Entry 7YEV (electron microscopy, 3.60 A resolution); this record covers chains B and b of the 22 polymer chains in the assembly.

[Chain B (and b)]
Protein: RNA helicase
Source organism: Mammalian orthoreovirus 3
Notes: EC 3.6.4.13; chain b of this document is another copy of the same molecule, construct and numbering; everything in this record applies to it too
UniProtKB: C9E874 (C9E874_9REOV); residues 1-1275 here = UniProt positions 1-1275
Sequence (1275 residues; numbered 1 to 1275; the number before each row is that of its first residue):
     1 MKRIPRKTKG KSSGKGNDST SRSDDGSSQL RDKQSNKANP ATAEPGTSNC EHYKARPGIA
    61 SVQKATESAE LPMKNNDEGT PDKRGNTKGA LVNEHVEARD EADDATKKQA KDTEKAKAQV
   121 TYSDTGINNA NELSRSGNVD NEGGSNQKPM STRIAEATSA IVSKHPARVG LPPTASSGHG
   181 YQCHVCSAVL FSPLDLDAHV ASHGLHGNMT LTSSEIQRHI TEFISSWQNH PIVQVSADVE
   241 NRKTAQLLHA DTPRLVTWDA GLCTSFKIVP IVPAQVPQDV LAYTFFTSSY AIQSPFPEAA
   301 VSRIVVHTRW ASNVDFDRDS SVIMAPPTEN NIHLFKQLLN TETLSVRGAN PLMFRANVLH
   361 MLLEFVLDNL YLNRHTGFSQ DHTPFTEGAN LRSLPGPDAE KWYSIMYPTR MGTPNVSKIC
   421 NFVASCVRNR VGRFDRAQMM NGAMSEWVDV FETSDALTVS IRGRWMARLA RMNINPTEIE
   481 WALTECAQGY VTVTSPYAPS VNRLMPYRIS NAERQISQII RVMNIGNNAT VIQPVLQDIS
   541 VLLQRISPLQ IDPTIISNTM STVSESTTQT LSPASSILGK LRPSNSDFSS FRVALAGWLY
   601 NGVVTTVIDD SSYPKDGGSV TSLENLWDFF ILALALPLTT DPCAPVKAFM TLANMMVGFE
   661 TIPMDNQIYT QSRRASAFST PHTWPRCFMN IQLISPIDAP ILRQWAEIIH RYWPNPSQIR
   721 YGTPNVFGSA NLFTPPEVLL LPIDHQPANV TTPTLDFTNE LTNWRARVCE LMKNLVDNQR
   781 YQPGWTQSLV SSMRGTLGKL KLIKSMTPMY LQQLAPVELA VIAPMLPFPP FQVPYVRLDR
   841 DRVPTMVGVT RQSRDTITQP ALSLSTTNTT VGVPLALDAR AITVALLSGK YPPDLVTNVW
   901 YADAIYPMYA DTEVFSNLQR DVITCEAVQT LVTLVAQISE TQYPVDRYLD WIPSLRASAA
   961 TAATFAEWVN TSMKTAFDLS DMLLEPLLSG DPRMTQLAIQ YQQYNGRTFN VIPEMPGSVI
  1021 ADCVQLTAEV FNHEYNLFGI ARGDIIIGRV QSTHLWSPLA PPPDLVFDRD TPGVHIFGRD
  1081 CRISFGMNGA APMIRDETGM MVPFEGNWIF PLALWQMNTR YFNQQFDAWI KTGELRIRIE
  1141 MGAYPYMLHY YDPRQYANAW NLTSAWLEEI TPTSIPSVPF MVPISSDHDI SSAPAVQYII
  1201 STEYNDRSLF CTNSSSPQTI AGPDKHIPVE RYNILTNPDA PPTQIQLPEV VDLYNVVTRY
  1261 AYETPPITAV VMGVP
Not modelled in the structure: 1-171, 208-237, 1275 (chain b: 1-179, 209-217)
Bound ions: Zn2+: Cys183, Cys186, His199, His203

[Interface between chain B and chain b]
Residue-residue contacts (105; chain B residue first):
  Glu240(B) - Ser561(b)
  Glu240(B) - Thr562(b)
  Glu240(B) - Val563(b)  hydrogen bond (side chain-backbone)
  Lys243(B) - Ser561(b)
  Leu339(B) - Pro893(b)
  Leu339(B) - Asp894(b)
  Glu342(B) - Asp894(b)
  Met353(B) - Asp894(b)
  Asn527(B) - Thr562(b)
  Asn527(B) - Ser792(b)
  Asn527(B) - Gly795(b)
  Asn528(B) - Ser561(b)  hydrogen bond
  Asn528(B) - Thr562(b)
  Val607(B) - Gln787(b)
  Asp610(B) - Thr786(b)
  Ile668(B) - Phe659(b)  hydrophobic
  Ile668(B) - Pro783(b)  hydrophobic
  Tyr669(B) - Gln779(b)  hydrogen bond (side chain-backbone)
  Tyr669(B) - Arg780(b)  hydrogen bond (side chain-backbone)
  Tyr669(B) - Gln782(b)
  Tyr669(B) - Pro783(b)
  Arg673(B) - Pro783(b)
  Ser676(B) - Thr786(b)
  Ala677(B) - Gln779(b)
  Ala677(B) - Trp785(b)
  Ser679(B) - Gln779(b)  hydrogen bond
  Ser679(B) - Gln787(b)
  Ser679(B) - Ser788(b)  hydrogen bond (backbone-side chain)
  Thr680(B) - Asp777(b)
  Thr680(B) - Asn778(b)
  Thr680(B) - Gln779(b)  hydrogen bond
  His682(B) - Asn778(b)
  Thr683(B) - Asn778(b)
  Thr683(B) - Gln779(b)
  Met846(B) - Arg794(b)
  Gln852(B) - Leu755(b)
  Ser853(B) - Leu755(b)
  Arg854(B) - Leu755(b)
  Arg854(B) - Phe757(b)
  Asp855(B) - Asp756(b)
  Thr866(B) - Lys801(b)
  Thr867(B) - Leu802(b)
  Asn868(B) - Leu802(b)
  Thr869(B) - Lys799(b)
  Thr870(B) - Ser791(b)
  Thr870(B) - Arg794(b)  hydrogen bond
  Thr870(B) - Gly795(b)
  Val871(B) - Ser791(b)  hydrogen bond (backbone-side chain)
  Gly872(B) - Ser791(b)  hydrogen bond (backbone-side chain)
  Pro874(B) - Ser788(b)
  Leu955(B) - Leu895(b)
  Leu955(B) - Val896(b)  hydrophobic
  Arg956(B) - Asn749(b)  hydrogen bond
  Arg956(B) - Val750(b)
  Arg956(B) - Thr751(b)
  Ala957(B) - Thr751(b)
  Ser958(B) - Val750(b)
  Ala959(B) - Met806(b)  hydrophobic
  Ala960(B) - Met806(b)
  Ala960(B) - Tyr891(b)
  Thr961(B) - Pro893(b)
  Ala963(B) - Lys804(b)
  Thr964(B) - Pro893(b)
  Leu988(B) - Lys804(b)
  Ser989(B) - Lys804(b)
  Gly990(B) - Lys804(b)
  Asp991(B) - Thr754(b)
  Arg993(B) - Thr751(b)
  Arg993(B) - Thr752(b)  hydrogen bond (side chain-backbone)
  Arg993(B) - Pro753(b)
  Arg993(B) - Thr754(b)
  Cys1081(B) - Met1272(b)
  Arg1082(B) - Thr492(b)  hydrogen bond
  Arg1082(B) - Met1272(b)
  Phe1085(B) - His184(b)
  Phe1085(B) - Val185(b)  hydrophobic
  Phe1085(B) - Pro496(b)  hydrophobic
  Phe1085(B) - Tyr497(b)
  Met1087(B) - Pro499(b)
  Ala1113(B) - Pro1275(b)  hydrophobic
  Leu1114(B) - Pro1275(b)  hydrophobic
  Gln1116(B) - Trp227(b)
  Met1117(B) - Trp227(b)
  Met1117(B) - Asn898(b)
  Met1117(B) - Val899(b)  hydrophobic
  Met1117(B) - Gly1273(b)
  Met1117(B) - Val1274(b)
  Met1117(B) - Pro1275(b)
  Asn1118(B) - Ser226(b)  hydrogen bond
  Asn1118(B) - Met1272(b)
  Asn1118(B) - Gly1273(b)
  Thr1119(B) - Ser226(b)
  Thr1119(B) - Trp227(b)
  Arg1120(B) - Ser187(b)  hydrogen bond
  Arg1120(B) - Val189(b)
  Arg1120(B) - Ser225(b)
  Arg1120(B) - Ser226(b)  hydrogen bond (backbone-backbone)
  Arg1120(B) - Trp227(b)
  Arg1120(B) - Gln228(b)
  Tyr1121(B) - Ser187(b)
  Tyr1121(B) - Ser226(b)  hydrogen bond (backbone-backbone)
  Gln1124(B) - Gln182(b)
  Gln1124(B) - Ser187(b)
  Gln1124(B) - Val189(b)
  Pro1172(B) - Trp227(b)  hydrophobic
Also at the interface, not in a pair above, chain B (67 interface residues in all): Thr341, Leu352, Gly526, Ile608, Arg674, Met994, Ile1083, Gln1125
Also at the interface, not in a pair above, chain b (65 interface residues in all): Cys186, Asn229, Thr484, Ala498, Ala748, Tyr781, Gly784, Thr796, Gly798

[Summary]
The interface between chain B and chain b involves 67 residues on one side and 65 on the other; the contacts
include 17 hydrogen bonds. Polar contacts include Glu240(B)-Val563(b), Asn528(B)-Ser561(b) and
Tyr669(B)-Gln779(b). Cys183(B), Cys186(B), His199(B) and His203(B) form the Zn2+ site.
Chain B and chain b are both RNA helicase (Mammalian orthoreovirus 3); the structure, In situ structure of
polymerase complex of mammalian reovirus in the pre-elongation state, was determined by electron microscopy
together with 7YED, 7YEZ, 7YF0 and 7YFE from the same study.
